PDB entry 8ABL | electron microscopy, 2.10 A resolution | chains C and N of the 20 polymer chains in the assembly

Chain C (and N):
Protein: Cytochrome b
From: Yarrowia lipolytica
Notes: chain N of this document is another copy of the same molecule, construct and numbering; everything in this record applies to it too
UniProt: Q9B6D0 (CYB_YARLI); residue numbers follow UniProt; this construct covers 1-385
Amino-acid sequence (385 residues; numbered 1 to 385; the number before each row is that of its first residue):
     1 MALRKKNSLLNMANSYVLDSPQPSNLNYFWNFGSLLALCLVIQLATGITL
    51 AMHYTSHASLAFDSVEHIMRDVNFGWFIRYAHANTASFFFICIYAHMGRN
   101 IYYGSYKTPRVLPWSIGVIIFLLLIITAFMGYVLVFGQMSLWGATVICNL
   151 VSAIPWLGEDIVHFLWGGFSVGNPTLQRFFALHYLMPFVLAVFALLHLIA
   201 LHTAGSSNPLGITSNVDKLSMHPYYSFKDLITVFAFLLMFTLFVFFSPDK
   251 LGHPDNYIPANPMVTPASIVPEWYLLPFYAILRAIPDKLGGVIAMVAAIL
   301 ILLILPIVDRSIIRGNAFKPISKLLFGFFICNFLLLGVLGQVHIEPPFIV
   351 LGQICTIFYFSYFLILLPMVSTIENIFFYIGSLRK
Not modelled in the structure: 384-385
Bound ions: heme Fe site 1: His82, His183; heme Fe site 2: His96, His197
Small-molecule neighbours:
  - AWB ([(2R,3S,6S,7R,8R)-3-[(3-formamido-2-oxidanyl-phenyl)carbonylamino]-8-hexyl-2,6-dimethyl-4,9-bis(oxidanylidene)-1,5-dioxonan-7-yl] 3-methylbutanoate): Ala13, Tyr16, Val17, Gln22, Leu26, Trp30, Asn31, Gly33, Ser34, Ala37, Leu40, Ala191, Ala194, Leu195, Leu198, Ser206, Met221, Tyr225, Lys228, Asp229
  - heme (HEM), molecule 1: Trp30, Phe32, Gly33, Ser34, Leu36, Ala37, Phe89, Ile93, His96, Met97, Arg99, Asn100, Ser105, Arg110, Pro113, Trp114, Gly117, Val118, Ile120, Phe121, Leu190, Ala194, His197, Leu198, Leu201, Ser206, Ser207
  - heme (HEM), molecule 2: Leu40, Gln43, Leu44, Gly47, Ile48, Leu50, Ala51, Tyr54, Val65, Arg79, His82, Ala83, Ala86, Phe89, Leu124, Thr127, Ala128, Gly131, Tyr132, Leu134, Val135, Phe180, His183, Tyr184, Pro187, Leu190, Tyr274
  - 1,2-diacyl-sn-glycero-3-phosphocholine (PC1): Asn27, Phe29, Tyr94, Ala95, Gly98, Arg99, Tyr102, Tyr103, Pro209, Ala317, Lys323, Phe326, Gly327, Ile330, Cys331, Phe333
  - phosphatidylethanolamine (PTY), molecule 1: Ser34, Ala37, Leu38, Val41, His222, Pro223, Ser226, Phe227, Asp229, Leu230, Val233, Phe234
  - phosphatidylethanolamine (PTY), molecule 2: Ile42, Thr46, Phe74, Phe77, Phe234, Leu237, Phe240, Phe245
Curated features (UniProtKB/Swiss-Prot):
  - binding site (heme b): His82, His96, His183, His197
  - binding site (a ubiquinone): His202

Chain C / chain N interface:
Contacting residue pairs (43):
  Asn7(C) - Leu112(N)
  Ser8(C) - Ile199(N)
  Ser8(C) - Thr203(N)
  Leu9(C) - Ile116(N)  hydrophobic
  Leu9(C) - Ile199(N)  hydrophobic
  Met12(C) - Ile199(N)  hydrophobic
  Ile48(C) - Ala181(N)
  Ala51(C) - Gln177(N)
  Ala51(C) - Ala181(N)
  Met52(C) - Gln177(N)
  Met52(C) - Arg178(N)
  Met52(C) - Ala181(N)  hydrophobic
  Met52(C) - Leu182(N)  hydrophobic
  Tyr54(C) - Gln177(N)  hydrogen bond (backbone-side chain)
  Thr55(C) - His57(N)
  Thr55(C) - Gln177(N)  hydrogen bond
  His57(C) - Thr55(N)
  His57(C) - Leu60(N)
  Leu60(C) - His57(N)
  Leu60(C) - Leu60(N)  hydrophobic
  Leu112(C) - Asn7(N)
  Ile116(C) - Leu9(N)  hydrophobic
  Gln177(C) - Ala51(N)
  Gln177(C) - Met52(N)
  Gln177(C) - Tyr54(N)  hydrogen bond (side chain-backbone)
  Gln177(C) - Thr55(N)  hydrogen bond
  Arg178(C) - Met52(N)
  Phe180(C) - Phe180(N)  hydrophobic
  Ala181(C) - Ile48(N)
  Ala181(C) - Ala51(N)
  Ala181(C) - Met52(N)  hydrophobic
  Ala181(C) - Tyr184(N)  hydrogen bond (backbone-side chain)
  Leu182(C) - Met52(N)  hydrophobic
  Tyr184(C) - Ala181(N)  hydrogen bond (side chain-backbone)
  Tyr184(C) - Tyr184(N)  hydrophobic
  Tyr184(C) - Leu185(N)
  Leu185(C) - Tyr184(N)
  Leu185(C) - Phe188(N)  hydrophobic
  Phe188(C) - Leu185(N)  hydrophobic
  Ile199(C) - Ser8(N)
  Ile199(C) - Leu9(N)  hydrophobic
  Ile199(C) - Met12(N)  hydrophobic
  Thr203(C) - Ser8(N)
Also at the interface, not in a pair above, chain C (27 interface residues in all): His53, Ser56, Leu196, Ala200
Also at the interface, not in a pair above, chain N (27 interface residues in all): His53, Ser56, Leu196, Ala200

Overview:
Chain C and chain N each contribute 27 residues to their interface; the contacts include 6 hydrogen bonds.
Polar pairs include Tyr54(C)-Gln177(N), Thr55(C)-Gln177(N) and Ala181(C)-Tyr184(N). Bound to chain C: heme,
1,2-diacyl-sn-glycero-3-phosphocholine, phosphatidylethanolamine and compound AWB.
Chain C and chain N are both Cytochrome b (Yarrowia lipolytica); the structure, Complex III2 from Yarrowia
lipolytica, with decylubiquinol and antimycin A, consensus refinement, was determined by electron microscopy
together with 8AB6, 8AB7, 8AB8, 8AB9, 8ABA, 8ABB and 11 further entries from the same study.
